Entry 2VVV (X-ray diffraction, 1.73 A resolution); this record covers chains A and L.

== Chain A ==
Name: Activated factor xa heavy chain
Source organism: Homo sapiens
Notes: EC 3.4.21.6; fragment: catalytic, residues 235-475
UniProt: P00742 (FA10_HUMAN); the construct lacks a stretch of the UniProt sequence and is renumbered around it, so the offset changes along the chain: 16-61 = UniProt 235-280; 62-124 = UniProt 282-344; 125-131 = UniProt 346-352; 132-145 = UniProt 355-368; 4 more segments
Chain sequence (241 residues; each row starts with the number of its first residue; note: 2 numbers in that range are skipped by the numbering (no residue carries them; nothing is unmodelled there); a row labelled like 131A-131B holds insertion residues (131A, then the next letters in order)):
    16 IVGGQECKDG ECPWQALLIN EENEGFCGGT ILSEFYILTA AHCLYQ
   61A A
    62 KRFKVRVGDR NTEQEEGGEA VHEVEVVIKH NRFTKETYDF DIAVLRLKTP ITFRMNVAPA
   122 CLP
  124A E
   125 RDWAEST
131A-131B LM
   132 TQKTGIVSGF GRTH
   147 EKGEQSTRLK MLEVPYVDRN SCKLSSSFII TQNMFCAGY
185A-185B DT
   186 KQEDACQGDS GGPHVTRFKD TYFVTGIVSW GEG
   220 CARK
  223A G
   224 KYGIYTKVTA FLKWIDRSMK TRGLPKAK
Unresolved in the structure: 245-251
Sequence notes: engineered mutation Glu-150 (Arg372 in P00742)
Cystine bridges: Cys-22/Cys-27, Cys-42/Cys-58, Cys-168/Cys-182, Cys-191/Cys-220
Ion coordination: Ca2+: Asp-70, Asn-72, Gln-75, Glu-80; Na+: Tyr-185, Asp-185A, Arg-222, Lys-224
Small-molecule neighbours: H21 (5-chloro-N-[1-(2-{[2-fluoro-4-(2-oxopyridin-1(2H)-yl)phenyl]amino}-2-oxoethyl)-1H-1,2,4-triazol-3-yl]thiophene-2-carboxamide): Lys-96, Glu-97, Thr-98, Tyr-99, Phe-174, Asp-189, Ala-190, Cys-191, Gln-192, Ser-195, Val-213, Ser-214, Trp-215, Gly-216, Gly-218, Cys-220, Gly-226, Ile-227, Tyr-228
UniProt features mapped onto this chain:
  - active site (Charge relay system): His-57, Asp-102, Ser-195

== Chain L ==
Name: Factor X light chain
Source organism: Homo sapiens
Notes: EC 3.4.21.6; fragment: egf2, residues 126-180
UniProt: P00742 (FA10_HUMAN); residues 86-140 here correspond to UniProt positions 126-180 (UniProt number = residue number + 40)
Chain sequence (55 residues; each row starts with the number of its first residue):
    86 RKLCSLDNGD CDQFCHEEQN SVVCSCARGY TLADNGKACI PTGPYPCGKQ TLERR
Unresolved in the structure: 86
Cystine bridges: Cys-89/Cys-100, Cys-96/Cys-109, Cys-111/Cys-124

== Chain A / chain L interface ==
Residue-residue contacts (46; chain A residue first):
  Asp-24(A) / Leu-137(L)
  Gly-25(A) / Gln-135(L)
  Gly-25(A) / Thr-136(L)  hydrogen bond (backbone-backbone)
  Glu-26(A) / Gln-135(L)  hydrogen bond (backbone-side chain)
  Glu-26(A) / Leu-137(L)
  Pro-28(A) / Lys-134(L)
  Pro-28(A) / Thr-136(L)
  Trp-29(A) / Gly-133(L)
  Trp-29(A) / Lys-134(L)
  Trp-29(A) / Gln-135(L)
  Phe-114(A) / Tyr-130(L)  hydrophobic
  Arg-115(A) / Tyr-130(L)
  Arg-115(A) / Thr-136(L)
  Met-116(A) / Tyr-130(L)
  Met-116(A) / Thr-136(L)  hydrogen bond
  Met-116(A) / Arg-139(L)
  Asn-117(A) / Thr-136(L)  hydrogen bond (backbone-side chain)
  Ala-119(A) / Thr-136(L)
  Pro-120(A) / Tyr-130(L)
  Pro-120(A) / Cys-132(L)
  Pro-120(A) / Gly-133(L)  hydrogen bond (backbone-backbone)
  Ala-121(A) / Cys-132(L)
  Ala-121(A) / Gly-133(L)
  Cys-122(A) / Cys-132(L)  disulfide
  Cys-122(A) / Gly-133(L)
  Leu-123(A) / Phe-99(L)
  Pro-124(A) / Phe-99(L)  hydrophobic
  Glu-124A(A) / Phe-99(L)
  Glu-124A(A) / His-101(L)  salt bridge
  Trp-127(A) / Asn-93(L)  hydrogen bond
  Trp-127(A) / Gln-98(L)  hydrogen bond (side chain-backbone)
  Trp-127(A) / Phe-99(L)  hydrophobic
  Trp-127(A) / Cys-100(L)
  Phe-203(A) / Asn-93(L)
  Phe-203(A) / Asp-97(L)
  Lys-204(A) / Cys-96(L)  hydrogen bond (side chain-backbone)
  Lys-204(A) / Asp-97(L)  salt bridge
  Asp-205(A) / Gly-133(L)
  Asp-205(A) / Lys-134(L)  hydrogen bond (backbone-side chain)
  Thr-206(A) / Tyr-115(L)
  Thr-206(A) / Cys-132(L)
  Thr-206(A) / Gly-133(L)
  Thr-206(A) / Lys-134(L)  hydrogen bond
  Tyr-207(A) / Gly-133(L)  hydrogen bond (backbone-backbone)
  Tyr-207(A) / Gln-135(L)
  Phe-208(A) / Phe-99(L)  hydrophobic
Also at the interface, not in a pair above, chain A (25 interface residues in all): Val-118, Thr-131
Also at the interface, not in a pair above, chain L (20 interface residues in all): Asp-95, Ala-112, Pro-131, Glu-138
Disulfides between the chains: Cys-122(A)/Cys-132(L)

== Overview ==
25 residues of chain A face 20 of chain L across their interface; the contacts include 1 disulfide bond, 11
hydrogen bonds and 2 salt bridges. Among the polar pairs are Glu-124A(A)/His-101(L), Lys-204(A)/Asp-97(L) and
Glu-26(A)/Gln-135(L). Bound to chain A: compound H21.
Chain A is Activated factor xa heavy chain and chain L is Factor X light chain, both from Homo sapiens; the
structure, Aminopyrrolidine-related triazole Factor Xa inhibitor, was determined by X-ray diffraction together
with 2VVC, 2VWL, 2VWM, 2VWN and 2VWO from the same study.
